5OSN - chains A and B of the 4 polymer chains in the assembly; structure by X-ray diffraction, 2.30 A resolution.

# Chain A
Protein: Capsid protein
From: Enterovirus E
Reference sequence: Q65480 (Q65480_9ENTO); residues 1-275 here correspond to UniProt positions 559-833 (UniProt number = residue number + 558)
Amino-acid sequence (275 residues; each row starts with the number of its first residue):
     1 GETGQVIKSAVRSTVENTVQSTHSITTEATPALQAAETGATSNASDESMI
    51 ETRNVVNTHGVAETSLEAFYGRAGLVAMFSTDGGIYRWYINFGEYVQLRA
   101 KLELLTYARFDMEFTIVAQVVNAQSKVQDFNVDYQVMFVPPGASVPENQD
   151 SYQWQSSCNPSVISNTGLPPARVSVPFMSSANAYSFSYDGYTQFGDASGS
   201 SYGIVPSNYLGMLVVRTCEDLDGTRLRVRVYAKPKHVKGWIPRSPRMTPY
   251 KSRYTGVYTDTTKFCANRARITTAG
Unresolved in the structure: 1-4, 275
Metal / ion sites: K+ site 1: T14, V15, N17, N57; K+ site 2: T30, P31, L33 (shared with 2 residues of chain D); K+ site 3: S42 (shared with 2 residues of chain C)
Ligand contacts:
  - glutamic acid (GLU): L75, M78, Y95, D150, S151, Y152, W154, Q155, R216, R229
  - sphingosine (SPH): I90, N91, F92, M112, F114, V136, F138, V162, V173, V175, M178, Y184, F186, N208, Y209, L210, L213

# Chain B
Protein: Capsid protein
From: Enterovirus E
Reference sequence: Q65480 (Q65480_9ENTO); residues 1-244 here correspond to UniProt positions 72-315 (UniProt number = residue number + 71)
Amino-acid sequence (244 residues; row label = number of the first residue in the row):
     1 SAEACGYSDRVAQLTLGNSTITTQEAANIVVGYGRWPTSLRDTDATAVDK
    51 PTQPGVSAERFYTLPSVQWTNSFKGHYWKLPDALSELGLFGQNLQFHYLY
   101 RGGWVIHVQCNATKFHQGTLLVVATPEHKIQSAESPAFARTNPGEQGAAY
   151 QFPFTFEDGTALGNALIYPHQWVNLRTNNSATLVLPYVNALPMDSGIRHN
   201 NWTLSVIPIVPLEYAAGATTYVPITVTIAPMCTEYNGLRAAVTQ
Unresolved in the structure: 1-7

# Interface between chain A and chain B
Residue-residue contacts (103; chain A residue first):
  Q5(A) with G34(B); R35(B); W36(B); T38(B)
  V6(A) with G34(B), hydrogen bond (backbone-backbone); W36(B)
  I7(A) with G34(B)
  A36(A) with W172(B)
  E37(A) with Q171(B); W172(B), hydrogen bond (backbone-backbone); N174(B), hydrogen bond; T177(B), hydrogen bond; N178(B)
  T38(A) with A27(B); V30(B); Q171(B), hydrogen bond (backbone-side chain)
  G39(A) with H170(B)
  T106(A) with E127(B)
  Y107(A) with E127(B), hydrogen bond; V188(B); N189(B); A190(B), hydrophobic
  A181(A) with A190(B); L191(B), hydrophobic
  N182(A) with A190(B), hydrogen bond (backbone-backbone); P192(B)
  A183(A) with A190(B)
  S185(A) with A190(B)
  S187(A) with E127(B), hydrogen bond (side chain-backbone); K129(B)
  Y188(A) with E127(B); K129(B); R198(B); H199(B)
  D189(A) with K79(B), salt bridge; E127(B), hydrogen bond (backbone-side chain); H128(B); H199(B); N200(B), hydrogen bond (backbone-backbone); T203(B)
  G190(A) with R198(B)
  Y191(A) with F138(B); T141(B), hydrogen bond; N142(B); R198(B), hydrogen bond (backbone-backbone)
  Q193(A) with R198(B); Q244(B)
  F194(A) with Y98(B), hydrophobic; S195(B); I197(B), hydrophobic; R198(B); Q244(B)
  G195(A) with Q244(B)
  D196(A) with Q244(B)
  A197(A) with F138(B)
  G199(A) with S135(B); P136(B)
  S200(A) with S135(B)
  Y202(A) with K129(B); I130(B), hydrogen bond (side chain-backbone); P136(B), hydrophobic; T141(B)
  I241(A) with Y33(B); P126(B), hydrophobic; V188(B), hydrophobic
  P242(A) with I167(B); Y168(B)
  R243(A) with T125(B); P126(B), hydrogen bond (side chain-backbone); E127(B), hydrogen bond (side chain-backbone); I167(B); Y168(B)
  S244(A) with T160(B); A161(B); N164(B); I167(B); Y168(B), hydrogen bond (backbone-side chain)
  P245(A) with T160(B)
  R246(A) with Q131(B); D158(B); G159(B)
  M247(A) with G159(B), hydrogen bond (backbone-backbone); A161(B); N164(B)
  T248(A) with T155(B); G159(B), hydrogen bond (backbone-backbone)
  G256(A) with Q131(B), hydrogen bond (backbone-side chain)
  V257(A) with Q131(B)
  Y258(A) with Q131(B); S132(B); F152(B); T155(B), hydrogen bond; E157(B); D158(B); G159(B)
  D260(A) with F152(B); T155(B), hydrogen bond
  T261(A) with F154(B)
  T262(A) with F154(B)
  K263(A) with F154(B)
  F264(A) with F154(B), hydrophobic; T160(B); A161(B), hydrophobic
Interface residues without a listed pair, chain A (44 interface residues in all): F186, T192
Interface residues without a listed pair, chain B (56 interface residues in all): S8, N28, A133, E134, A165

# In short
The interface between chain A and chain B involves 44 residues on one side and 56 on the other; the contacts
include 21 hydrogen bonds and 1 salt bridge. Polar contacts include D189(A)-K79(B), E37(A)-N174(B) and
E37(A)-T177(B). Chain A binds sphingosine and glutamic acid.
Chain A is Capsid protein and chain B is Capsid protein, both from Enterovirus E; the structure, Crystal
Structure of Bovine Enterovirus 2, was determined by X-ray diffraction, deposited together with 5MQW.
